8B2N - chains A and B; structure by X-ray diffraction, 1.85 A resolution.

# Chain A
Name: Macrophage metalloelastase
Source organism: Homo sapiens
Notes: EC 3.4.24.65
Reference sequence: P39900 (MMP12_HUMAN); residue numbers follow UniProt; this construct covers 106-263
Amino-acid sequence (158 residues; each row starts with the number of its first residue):
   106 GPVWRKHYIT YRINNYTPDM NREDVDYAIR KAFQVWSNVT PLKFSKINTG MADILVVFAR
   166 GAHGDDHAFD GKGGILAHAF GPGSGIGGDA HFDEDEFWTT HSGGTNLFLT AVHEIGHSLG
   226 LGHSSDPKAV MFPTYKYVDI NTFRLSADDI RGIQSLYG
Differences from the reference sequence: engineered mutation D171 (Phe in P39900)
Metal / ion sites: Ca2+ site 1: D124, E199, E201; Ca2+ site 2: D158, G190, G192, D194; Zn2+ site 1: H168, D170, H183, H196; Ca2+ site 3: D175, G176, G178, I180, D198, E201; Zn2+ site 2: H218, H222, H228 (shared with D64(B) of chain B)
Swiss-Prot annotation at these positions:
  - active site: E219
  - binding site (Ca(2+)): D124, D158, D175, G176, G178, I180, G190, G192, D194, D198, E199, E201
  - binding site (Zn(2+)): H168, D170, H183, H196, H218, H222, H228

# Chain B
Name: Tannerella forsythia potempin A (PotA)
Source organism: Tannerella forsythia
Reference sequence: A0A2A6E6U9 (A0A2A6E6U9_TANFO); residues 24-118 here = UniProt positions 24-118
Amino-acid sequence (95 residues; each row starts with the number of its first residue):
    24 DQSSCCDKEI IKDVSELTGI ISYNTEVKRW YISVSDANSY DNVTLYFPCN LDSKYMKEKE
    84 KVIFSGQISK STLKITLPAG TTSYCINLMS INKIN
Disordered / not traced: 24-26
Disulfides: C28-C72, C29-C108
Metal / ion sites: Zn2+: D64 (shared with H218(A), H222(A), H228(A) of chain A)

# Interface between chain A and chain B
Residue-residue contacts (43; chain A residue first):
  D171(A) - Y46(B)
  D171(A) - N47(B)
  D171(A) - T48(B)  hydrogen bond (side chain-backbone)
  D171(A) - E49(B)  hydrogen bond (side chain-backbone)
  D171(A) - Y54(B)  hydrogen bond (backbone-side chain)
  H172(A) - T99(B)  hydrogen bond (side chain-backbone)
  H172(A) - L100(B)
  H172(A) - P101(B)
  D175(A) - S58(B)
  G179(A) - S58(B)
  I180(A) - S62(B)
  I180(A) - Y63(B)
  I180(A) - D64(B)
  I180(A) - N65(B)
  I180(A) - V66(B)  hydrophobic
  L181(A) - Y63(B)  hydrogen bond (backbone-backbone)
  A182(A) - Y63(B)  hydrogen bond (backbone-backbone)
  A182(A) - D64(B)
  H183(A) - P101(B)
  A184(A) - P101(B)
  A184(A) - A102(B)  hydrogen bond (backbone-backbone)
  F185(A) - L100(B)
  F185(A) - P101(B)
  I191(A) - T99(B)
  T215(A) - Y63(B)
  H218(A) - Y63(B)
  H218(A) - D64(B)  salt bridge
  E219(A) - Y63(B)
  E219(A) - D64(B)
  H222(A) - D64(B)  salt bridge
  H222(A) - A102(B)
  H228(A) - D64(B)  salt bridge
  H228(A) - N65(B)  hydrogen bond
  H228(A) - G103(B)
  F237(A) - Y63(B)
  P238(A) - S62(B)
  P238(A) - Y63(B)  hydrogen bond (backbone-backbone)
  P238(A) - N65(B)
  T239(A) - N61(B)
  T239(A) - Y63(B)
  Y240(A) - N61(B)  hydrogen bond (backbone-backbone)
  Y240(A) - Y63(B)  hydrophobic
  K241(A) - Y63(B)
Also at the interface, not in a pair above, chain A (25 interface residues in all): G166, A173, L214, V235
Also at the interface, not in a pair above, chain B (21 interface residues in all): I43, D59, L68, K82

# Summary
The interface between chain A and chain B involves 25 residues on one side and 21 on the other, with 10
hydrogen bonds and 3 salt bridges. Polar contacts include H218(A)-D64(B), H222(A)-D64(B) and H228(A)-D64(B).
Chain A is Macrophage metalloelastase (Homo sapiens) and chain B is Tannerella forsythia potempin A (PotA)
(Tannerella forsythia); the structure, Potempin A (PotA) from Tannerella forsythia in complex with the
catalytic domain of human MMP-12, was determined by X-ray diffraction.
